Entry 4DAY (X-ray diffraction, 3.30 A resolution); this record covers chains A and B of the 3 polymer chains in the assembly.

[Chain A]
Name: RecQ-mediated genome instability protein 1
Organism: Homo sapiens
Notes: fragment: C-terminal OB domain (residues 473-625)
UniProtKB: Q9H9A7 (RMI1_HUMAN); residues 473-625 here = UniProt positions 473-625
Sequence (157 residues; numbered 469 to 625; the number before each row is that of its first residue):
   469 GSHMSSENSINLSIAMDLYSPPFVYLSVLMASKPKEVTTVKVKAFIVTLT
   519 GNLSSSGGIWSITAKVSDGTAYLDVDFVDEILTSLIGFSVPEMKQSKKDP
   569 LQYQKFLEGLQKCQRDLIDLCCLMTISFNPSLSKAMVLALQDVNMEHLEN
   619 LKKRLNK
Unresolved in the structure: 469-481
Construct notes: expression tag (469-472)

[Chain B]
Name: RecQ-mediated genome instability protein 2
Organism: Homo sapiens
UniProtKB: Q96E14 (RMI2_HUMAN); numbering as in UniProt (aligned over 1-147)
Sequence (150 residues; each row starts with the number of its first residue; numbers below 1 keep their minus sign (Gly-2 is residue -2)):
    -2 GSHMAAAADSFSGGPAGVRLPRSPPLKVLAEQLRRDAEGGPGAWRLSRAA
    48 AGRGPLDLAAVWMQGRVVMADRGEARLRDPSGDFSVRGLERVPRGRPCLV
    98 PGKYVMVMGVVQACSPEPCLQAVKMTDLSDNPIHESMWELEVEDLHRNIP
Unresolved in the structure: -2 to 12, 34-55
Construct notes: expression tag (-2 to 0)
UniProt features mapped onto this chain:
  - DNA-binding region: Ser44 to Glu114 (OB)
  - modified residue: Ala2 (N-acetylalanine), Ser7 (Phosphoserine)
What the authors report for this chain:
  - conformationally variable residues (loop rearrangement, order/disorder transition, side-chain flip): Ala13 to Arg16, Val120 to Asp124
  - contacts within the chain: Lys121-Thr123
  - mutagenesis - K121A: abolished binding to FANCM

[How chain A and chain B interact]
Pairs across the interface (62; chain A residue first):
  Asp485(A) - Asn145(B)  hydrogen bond
  Tyr493(A) - Asp141(B)  hydrogen bond
  Tyr493(A) - Leu142(B)  hydrophobic
  Lys511(A) - Trp59(B)
  Lys511(A) - His131(B)
  Lys511(A) - Glu138(B)  salt bridge
  Phe513(A) - Trp59(B)  hydrophobic
  Phe513(A) - Met103(B)  hydrophobic
  Phe513(A) - Met105(B)  hydrophobic
  Ile514(A) - Lys121(B)
  Val515(A) - Leu17(B)  hydrophobic
  Val515(A) - Lys121(B)
  Thr516(A) - Val15(B)
  Thr518(A) - Ala13(B)
  Ser535(A) - Pro22(B)
  Asp536(A) - Trp59(B)
  Gly537(A) - Pro21(B)
  Gly537(A) - Pro22(B)
  Gly537(A) - Trp59(B)
  Thr538(A) - Pro21(B)
  Thr538(A) - Leu142(B)
  Thr538(A) - Ile146(B)
  Ala539(A) - Pro21(B)  hydrophobic
  Tyr540(A) - Leu17(B)  hydrophobic
  Tyr540(A) - Pro18(B)  hydrogen bond (side chain-backbone)
  Tyr540(A) - Arg19(B)
  Tyr540(A) - Ser20(B)  hydrogen bond (side chain-backbone)
  Tyr540(A) - Pro21(B)
  Tyr540(A) - Pro22(B)
  Tyr540(A) - Met105(B)
  Arg583(A) - Gly92(B)
  Arg583(A) - Arg93(B)
  Ile586(A) - Pro90(B)  hydrophobic
  Ile586(A) - Gly92(B)
  Ile586(A) - Lys121(B)  hydrogen bond (backbone-side chain)
  Ile586(A) - Thr123(B)
  Asp587(A) - Gly92(B)
  Asp587(A) - Thr123(B)
  Asp587(A) - Asp124(B)  hydrogen bond (side chain-backbone)
  Leu588(A) - Thr123(B)
  Cys589(A) - Leu125(B)  hydrophobic
  Cys589(A) - His131(B)
  Asp610(A) - Asn128(B)  hydrogen bond
  Val611(A) - Asn128(B)  hydrogen bond (backbone-side chain)
  Val611(A) - Ile130(B)
  Val611(A) - His131(B)
  Met613(A) - Ile130(B)
  His615(A) - Met134(B)
  Leu616(A) - Ser133(B)
  Leu616(A) - Met134(B)  hydrophobic
  Leu616(A) - Leu137(B)  hydrophobic
  Leu619(A) - Met134(B)  hydrophobic
  Leu619(A) - Asp141(B)
  Lys620(A) - Leu137(B)
  Arg622(A) - Asp141(B)  salt bridge
  Arg622(A) - Arg144(B)
  Leu623(A) - Glu140(B)
  Leu623(A) - Asp141(B)
  Leu623(A) - Arg144(B)
  Asn624(A) - Arg144(B)
  Lys625(A) - Leu137(B)
  Lys625(A) - Glu140(B)  salt bridge
Other interface residues (no listed pair), chain A (34 interface residues in all): Phe491, Val496, Leu517, Asn612
Other interface residues (no listed pair), chain B (36 interface residues in all): Leu23, Lys24, Gln61, Arg91, Met122
From the paper, about this interface:
  - interface residues, chain B: Lys121(B)

[Overview]
34 residues of chain A and 36 residues of chain B are in contact, with 8 hydrogen bonds and 3 salt bridges.
Among the polar pairs are Lys511(A)-Glu138(B), Arg622(A)-Asp141(B) and Lys625(A)-Glu140(B). From UniProt: a
DNA-binding region on chain B. The paper reports that K121A of chain B abolishes binding to FANCM; the
interface residue Lys121(B).
Chain A is RecQ-mediated genome instability protein 1 and chain B is RecQ-mediated genome instability protein
2, both from Homo sapiens; the structure, Crystal structure of the RMI core complex with MM2 peptide from
FANCM, was determined by X-ray diffraction.
